Entry 9E22 (electron microscopy, 3.30 A resolution); this record covers chains A and E.

[Chain A]
Molecule: Cytoplasmic dynein 1 heavy chain 1
Organism: Homo sapiens
UniProtKB: Q14204 (DYHC1_HUMAN); residues 2-4646 here = UniProt positions 2-4646
Sequence (4843 residues; row label = number of the first residue in the row; numbers below 1 keep their minus sign (Gly-196 is residue -196)):
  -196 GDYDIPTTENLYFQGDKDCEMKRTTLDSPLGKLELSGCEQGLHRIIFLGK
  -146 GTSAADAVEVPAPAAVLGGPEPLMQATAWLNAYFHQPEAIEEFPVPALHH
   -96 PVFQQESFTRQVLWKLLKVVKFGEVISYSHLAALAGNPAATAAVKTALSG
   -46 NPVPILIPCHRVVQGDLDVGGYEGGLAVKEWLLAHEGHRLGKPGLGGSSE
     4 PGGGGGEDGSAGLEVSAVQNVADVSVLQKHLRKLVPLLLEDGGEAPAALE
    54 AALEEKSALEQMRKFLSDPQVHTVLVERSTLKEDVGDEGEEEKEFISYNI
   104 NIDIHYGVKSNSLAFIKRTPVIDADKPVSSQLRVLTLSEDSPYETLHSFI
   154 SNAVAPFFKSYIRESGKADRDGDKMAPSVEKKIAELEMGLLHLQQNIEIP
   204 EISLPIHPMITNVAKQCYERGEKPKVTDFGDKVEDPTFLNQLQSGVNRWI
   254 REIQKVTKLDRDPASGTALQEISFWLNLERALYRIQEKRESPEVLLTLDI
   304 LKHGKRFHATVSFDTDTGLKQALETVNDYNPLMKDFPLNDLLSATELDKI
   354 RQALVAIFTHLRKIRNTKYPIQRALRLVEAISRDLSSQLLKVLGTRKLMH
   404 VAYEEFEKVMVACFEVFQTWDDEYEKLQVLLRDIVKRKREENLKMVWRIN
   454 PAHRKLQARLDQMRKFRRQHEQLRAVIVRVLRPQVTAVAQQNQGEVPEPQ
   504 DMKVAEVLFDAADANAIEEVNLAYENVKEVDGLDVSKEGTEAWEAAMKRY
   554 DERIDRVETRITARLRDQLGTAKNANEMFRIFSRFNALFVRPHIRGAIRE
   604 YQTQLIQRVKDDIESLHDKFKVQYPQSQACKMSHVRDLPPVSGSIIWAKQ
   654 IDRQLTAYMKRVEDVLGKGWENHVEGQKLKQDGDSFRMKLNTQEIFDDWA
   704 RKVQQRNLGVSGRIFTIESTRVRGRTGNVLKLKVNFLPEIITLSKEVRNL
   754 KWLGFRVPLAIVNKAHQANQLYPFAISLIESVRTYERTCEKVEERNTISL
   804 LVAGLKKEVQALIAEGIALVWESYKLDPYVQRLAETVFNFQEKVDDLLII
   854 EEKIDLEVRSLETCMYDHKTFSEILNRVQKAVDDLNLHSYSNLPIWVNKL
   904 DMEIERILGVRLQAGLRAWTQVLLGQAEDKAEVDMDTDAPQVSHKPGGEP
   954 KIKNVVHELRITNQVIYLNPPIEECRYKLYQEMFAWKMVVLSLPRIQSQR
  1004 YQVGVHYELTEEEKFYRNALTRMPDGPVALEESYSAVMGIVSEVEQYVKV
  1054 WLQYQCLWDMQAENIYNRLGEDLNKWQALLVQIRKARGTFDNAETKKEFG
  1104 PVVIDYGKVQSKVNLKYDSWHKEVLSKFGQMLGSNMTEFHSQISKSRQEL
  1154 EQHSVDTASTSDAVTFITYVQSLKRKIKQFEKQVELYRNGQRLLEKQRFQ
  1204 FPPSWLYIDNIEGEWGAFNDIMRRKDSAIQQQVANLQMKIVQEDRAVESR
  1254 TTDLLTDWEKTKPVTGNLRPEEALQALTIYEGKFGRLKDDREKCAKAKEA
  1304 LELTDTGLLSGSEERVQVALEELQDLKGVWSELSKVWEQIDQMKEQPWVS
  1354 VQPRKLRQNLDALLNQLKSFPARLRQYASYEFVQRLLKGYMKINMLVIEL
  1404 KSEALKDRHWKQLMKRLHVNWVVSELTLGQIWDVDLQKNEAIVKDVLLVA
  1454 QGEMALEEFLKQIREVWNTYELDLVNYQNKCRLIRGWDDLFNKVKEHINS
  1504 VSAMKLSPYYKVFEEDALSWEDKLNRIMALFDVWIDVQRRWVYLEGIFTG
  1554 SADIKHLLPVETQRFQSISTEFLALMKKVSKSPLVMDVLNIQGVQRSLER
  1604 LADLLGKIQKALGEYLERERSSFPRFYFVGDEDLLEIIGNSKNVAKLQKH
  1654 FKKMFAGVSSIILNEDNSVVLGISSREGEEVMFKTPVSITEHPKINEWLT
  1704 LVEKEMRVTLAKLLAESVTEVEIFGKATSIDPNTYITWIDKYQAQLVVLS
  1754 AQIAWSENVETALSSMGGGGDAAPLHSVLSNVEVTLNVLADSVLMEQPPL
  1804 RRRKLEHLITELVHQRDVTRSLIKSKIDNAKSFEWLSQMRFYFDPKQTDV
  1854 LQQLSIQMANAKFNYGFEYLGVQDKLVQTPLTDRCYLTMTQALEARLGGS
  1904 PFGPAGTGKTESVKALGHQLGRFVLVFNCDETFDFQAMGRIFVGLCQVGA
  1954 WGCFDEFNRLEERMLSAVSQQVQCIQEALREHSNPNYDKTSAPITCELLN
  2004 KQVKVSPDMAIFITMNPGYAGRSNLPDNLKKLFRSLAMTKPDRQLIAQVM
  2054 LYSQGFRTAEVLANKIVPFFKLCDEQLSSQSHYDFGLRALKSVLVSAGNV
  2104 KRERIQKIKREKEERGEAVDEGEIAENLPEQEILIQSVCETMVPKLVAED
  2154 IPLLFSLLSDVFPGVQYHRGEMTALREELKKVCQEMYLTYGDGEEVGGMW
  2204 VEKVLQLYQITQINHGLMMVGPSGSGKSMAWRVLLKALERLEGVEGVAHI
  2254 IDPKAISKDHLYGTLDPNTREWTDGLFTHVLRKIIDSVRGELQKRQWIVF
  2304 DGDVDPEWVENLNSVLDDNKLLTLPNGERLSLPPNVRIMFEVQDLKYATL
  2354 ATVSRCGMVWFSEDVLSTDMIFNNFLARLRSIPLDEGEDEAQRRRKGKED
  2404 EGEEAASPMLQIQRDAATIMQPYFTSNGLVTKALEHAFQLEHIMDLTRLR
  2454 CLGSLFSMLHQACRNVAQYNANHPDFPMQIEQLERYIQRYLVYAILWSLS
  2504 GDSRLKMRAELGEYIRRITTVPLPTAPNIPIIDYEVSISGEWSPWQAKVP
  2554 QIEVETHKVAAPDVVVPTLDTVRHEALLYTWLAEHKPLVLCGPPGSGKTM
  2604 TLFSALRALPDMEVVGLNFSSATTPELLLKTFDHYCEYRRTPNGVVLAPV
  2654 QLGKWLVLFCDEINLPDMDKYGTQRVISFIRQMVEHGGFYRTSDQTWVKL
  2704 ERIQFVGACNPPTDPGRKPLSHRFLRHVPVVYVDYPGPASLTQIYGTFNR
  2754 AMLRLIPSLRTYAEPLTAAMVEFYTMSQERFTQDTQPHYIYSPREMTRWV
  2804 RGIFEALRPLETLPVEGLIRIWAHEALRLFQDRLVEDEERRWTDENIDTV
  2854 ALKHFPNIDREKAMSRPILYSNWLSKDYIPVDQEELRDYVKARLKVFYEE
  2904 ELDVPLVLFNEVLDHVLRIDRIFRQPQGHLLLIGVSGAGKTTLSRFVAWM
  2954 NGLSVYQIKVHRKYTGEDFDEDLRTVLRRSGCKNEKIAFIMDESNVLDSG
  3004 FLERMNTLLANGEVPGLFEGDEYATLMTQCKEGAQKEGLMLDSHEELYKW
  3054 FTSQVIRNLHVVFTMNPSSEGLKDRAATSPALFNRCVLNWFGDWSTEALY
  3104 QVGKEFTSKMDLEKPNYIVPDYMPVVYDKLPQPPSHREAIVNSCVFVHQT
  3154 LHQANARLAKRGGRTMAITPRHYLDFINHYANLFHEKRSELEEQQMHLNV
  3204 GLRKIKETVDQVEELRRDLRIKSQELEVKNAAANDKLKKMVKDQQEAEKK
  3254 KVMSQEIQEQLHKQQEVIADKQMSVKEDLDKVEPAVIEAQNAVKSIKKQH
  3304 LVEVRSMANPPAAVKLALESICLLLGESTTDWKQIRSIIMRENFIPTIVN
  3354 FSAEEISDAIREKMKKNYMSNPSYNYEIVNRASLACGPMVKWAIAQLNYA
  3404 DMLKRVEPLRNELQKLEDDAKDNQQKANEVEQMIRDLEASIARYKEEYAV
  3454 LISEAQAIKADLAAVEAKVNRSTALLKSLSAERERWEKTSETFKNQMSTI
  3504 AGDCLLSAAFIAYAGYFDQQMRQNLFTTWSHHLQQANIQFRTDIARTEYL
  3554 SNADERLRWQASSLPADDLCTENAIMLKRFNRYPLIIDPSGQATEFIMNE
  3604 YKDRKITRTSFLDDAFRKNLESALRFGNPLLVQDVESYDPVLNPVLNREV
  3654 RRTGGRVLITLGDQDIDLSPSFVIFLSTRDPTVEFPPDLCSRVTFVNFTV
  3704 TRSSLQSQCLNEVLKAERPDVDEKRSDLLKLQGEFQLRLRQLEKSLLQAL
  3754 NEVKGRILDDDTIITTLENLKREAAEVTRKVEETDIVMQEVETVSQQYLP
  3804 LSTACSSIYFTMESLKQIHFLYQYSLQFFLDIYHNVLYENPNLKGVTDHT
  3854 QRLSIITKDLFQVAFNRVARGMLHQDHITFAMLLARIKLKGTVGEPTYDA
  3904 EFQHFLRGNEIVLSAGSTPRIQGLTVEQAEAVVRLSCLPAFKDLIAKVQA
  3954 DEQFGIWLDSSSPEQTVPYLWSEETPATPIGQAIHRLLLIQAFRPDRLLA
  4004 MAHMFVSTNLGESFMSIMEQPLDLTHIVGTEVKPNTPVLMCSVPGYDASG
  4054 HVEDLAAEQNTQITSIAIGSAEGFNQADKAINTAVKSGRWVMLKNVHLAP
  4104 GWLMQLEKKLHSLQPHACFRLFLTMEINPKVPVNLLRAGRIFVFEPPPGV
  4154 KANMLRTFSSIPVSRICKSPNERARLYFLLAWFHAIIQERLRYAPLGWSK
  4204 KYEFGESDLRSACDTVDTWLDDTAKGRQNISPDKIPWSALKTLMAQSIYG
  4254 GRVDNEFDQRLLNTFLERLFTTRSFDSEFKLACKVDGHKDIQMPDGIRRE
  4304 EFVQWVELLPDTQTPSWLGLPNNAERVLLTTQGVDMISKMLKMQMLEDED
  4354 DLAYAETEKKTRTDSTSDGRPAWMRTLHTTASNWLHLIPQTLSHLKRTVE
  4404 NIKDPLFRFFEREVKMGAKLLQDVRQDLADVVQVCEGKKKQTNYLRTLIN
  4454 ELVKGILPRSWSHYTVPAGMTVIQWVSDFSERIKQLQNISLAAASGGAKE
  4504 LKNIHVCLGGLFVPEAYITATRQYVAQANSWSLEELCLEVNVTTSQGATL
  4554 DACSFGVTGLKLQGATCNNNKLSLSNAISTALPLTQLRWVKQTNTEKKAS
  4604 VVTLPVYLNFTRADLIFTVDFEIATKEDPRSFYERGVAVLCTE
Not modelled in the structure: -196 to 1448, 2022-2025, 3222-3469, 4354-4374
Sequence notes: expression tag (-196 to 1)
Metal / ion sites: Mg2+: Ser2231, Glu2344 (together with ATP)
Small-molecule neighbours:
  - ADP (adenosine-5'-diphosphate), molecule 1: Leu1879, Val1880, Thr1882, Thr1885, Ala1908, Gly1909, Thr1910, Gly1911, Lys1912, Thr1913, Glu1914, Asp1958, Glu1959, Ile2049, Met2053, Leu2090, Arg2091, Lys2094
  - ADP, molecule 2: Val2907, Pro2908, Leu2909, Val2910, Phe2912, Val2915, Ser2939, Gly2940, Ala2941, Gly2942, Lys2943, Thr2944, Thr2945, Trp3097, Val3105, Arg3174, Leu3177, Arg3695
  - ATP (adenosine-5'-triphosphate), molecule 1: Leu2191, Thr2192, Trp2203, Pro2225, Ser2226, Gly2227, Ser2228, Gly2229, Lys2230, Ser2231, Met2232, Asp2304, Glu2344, Leu2369, Met2373, Ile2374, Asn2377, Leu2452, Arg2684, Glu2688, Arg2726, Arg2729
  - ATP, molecule 2: Pro2565, Val2568, Val2569, Thr2571, Thr2574, Pro2597, Gly2598, Ser2599, Gly2600, Lys2601, Thr2602, Met2603, Asp2664, Glu2665, Ile2747, Phe2751, Pro2796, Arg2797, Thr2800, Arg3088
UniProt features mapped onto this chain:
  - binding site (ATP): Gly1906 to Thr1913, Gly2224 to Ser2231, Gly2595 to Thr2602, Gly2937 to Thr2944
  - modified residue: Ser2 (N-acetylserine), Ser70 (Phosphoserine), Lys1125 (N6-acetyllysine), Ser1230 (Phosphoserine), Lys3480 (N6-acetyllysine), Ser4162 (Phosphoserine), Lys4283 (N6-acetyllysine), Thr4366 (Phosphothreonine), Ser4368 (Phosphoserine)
  - natural variant: Glu94 (E94K: Found in a patient with spinal muscular atrophy; uncertain significance), Lys129 (K129I: In CDCBM13), Arg264 (R264L: In SMALED1), His306 (H306R: In CMT2O and SMALED1), Ile584 (I584L: In SMALED1), Arg598 (R598C: In CMT2O and SMALED1), Thr659 to Met662 (deletion: In CDCBM13), Lys671 (K671E: In SMALED1), Pro776 (P776L: In SMALED1), Tyr970 (Y970C: In SMALED1), Gly1132 (G1132E: In SMALED1), Gln1194 (Q1194R: In CMT2O), 9 further natural variant entries in UniProt

[Chain E]
Molecule: Platelet-activating factor acetylhydrolase IB subunit beta
Organism: Homo sapiens
UniProtKB: P43034 (LIS1_HUMAN); numbering as in UniProt (aligned over 2-410)
Sequence (411 residues; each row starts with the number of its first residue; numbering starts at 0):
     0 GSVLSQRQRDELNRAIADYLRSNGYEEAYSVFKKEAELDVNEELDKKYAG
    50 LLEKKWTSVIRLQKKVMELESKLNEAKEEFTSGGPLGQKRDPKEWIPRPP
   100 EKYALSGHRSPVTRVIFHPVFSVMVSASEDATIKVWDYETGDFERTLKGH
   150 TDSVQDISFDHSGKLLASCSADMTIKLWDFQGFECIRTMHGHDHNVSSVA
   200 IMPNGDHIVSASRDKTIKMWEVQTGYCVKTFTGHREWVRMVRPNQDGTLI
   250 ASCSNDQTVRVWVVATKECKAELREHEHVVECISWAPESSYSSISEATGS
   300 ETKKSGKPGPFLLSGSRDKTIKMWDVSTGMCLMTLVGHDNWVRGVLFHSG
   350 GKFILSCADDKTLRVWDYKNKRCMKTLNAHEHFVTSLDFHKTAPYVVTGS
   400 VDQTVKVWECR
Not modelled in the structure: 0-90
Sequence notes: expression tag (0-1)
UniProt features mapped onto this chain:
  - region: Phe388 to Arg410 (Interaction with NDEL1)
  - modified residue: Lys53 (N6-acetyllysine), Ser109 (Phosphoserine)
  - natural variant: Phe31 (F31S: In LIS1), His149 (H149R: In LIS1), Gly162 (G162S: In LIS1), Ser169 (S169P: In SBH), Arg241 (R241P: In SBH), His277 (H277P: In LIS1), Asp317 (D317H: In LIS1)

[Interface between chain A and chain E]
Pairs across the interface - 7 pairs, chain A then chain E:
  Trp2876(A) - Asp338(E)
  Leu2877(A) - Asp338(E)
  Ser2878(A) - Asp338(E)
  Lys2879(A) - Lys318(E)
  Lys2879(A) - Asp338(E)
  Lys2989(A) - Glu276(E)  hydrogen bond (side chain-backbone)
  Thr3656(A) - Asp192(E)
Other interface residues (no listed pair), chain A (9 interface residues in all): Asn2875, Tyr2892, Gly3657
Other interface residues (no listed pair), chain E (7 interface residues in all): His193, His337, Asn339

[In short]
Chain A and chain E form an interface of 9 and 7 residues respectively; the contacts include 1 hydrogen bond.
The hydrogen-bonded pair is Lys2989(A)-Glu276(E). Bound to chain A: ADP and ATP. Curated annotation (UniProt)
lists 32 ATP-binding residues on chain A.
Chain A is Cytoplasmic dynein 1 heavy chain 1 and chain E is Platelet-activating factor acetylhydrolase IB
subunit beta, both from Homo sapiens; the structure, Cryo-EM structure of human cytoplasmic dynein-1 bound to
LIS1 in the presence of ATP, was determined by electron microscopy (same publication as 9DZY, 9E0T, 9E0W, 9E23
and 9E28).
